7F1V - chains B and C of the 4 polymer chains in the assembly; structure by X-ray diffraction, 2.25 A resolution.

== Chain B ==
Name: L-methionine gamma-lyase
From: Pseudomonas putida
Notes: EC 4.4.1.11, 4.4.1.2
Reference sequence: P13254 (MEGL_PSEPU); residues 1-398 here = UniProt positions 1-398
Sequence (398 residues; numbered 1 to 398; the number before each row is that of its first residue):
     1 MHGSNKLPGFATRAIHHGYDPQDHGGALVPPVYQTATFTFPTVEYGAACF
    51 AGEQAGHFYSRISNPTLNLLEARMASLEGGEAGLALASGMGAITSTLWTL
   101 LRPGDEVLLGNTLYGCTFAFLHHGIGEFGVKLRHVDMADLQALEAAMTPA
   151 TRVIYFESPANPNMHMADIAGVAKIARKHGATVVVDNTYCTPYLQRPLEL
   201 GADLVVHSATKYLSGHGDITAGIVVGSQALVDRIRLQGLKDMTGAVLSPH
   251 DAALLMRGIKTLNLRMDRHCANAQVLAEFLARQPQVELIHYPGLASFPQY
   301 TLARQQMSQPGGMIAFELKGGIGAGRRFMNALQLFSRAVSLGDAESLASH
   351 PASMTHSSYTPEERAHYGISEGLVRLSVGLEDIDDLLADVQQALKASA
Not modelled in the structure: 1-6
Differences from the reference sequence: engineered mutation Ser-349 (Gln in P13254)
Modified positions: Lys-211 ((2S)-2-amino-6-[[3-hydroxy-2-methyl-5-(phosphonooxymethyl)pyridin-4-yl]methylideneamino]hexanoic acid; LLP)
Swiss-Prot annotation at these positions:
  - binding site (pyridoxal 5'-phosphate): Tyr-59 to Arg-61, Gly-89, Met-90, Ser-208 to Thr-210
  - binding site (substrate): Tyr-114, Arg-375
  - modified residue: Lys-211 (N6-(pyridoxal phosphate)lysine)
  - mutagenesis: Arg-61 (R61A/E/F: Loss of elimination activity against L-methionine), Cys-116 (C116H: Drastic decrease of the catalytic efficiency of the elimination reaction with L-methionine, by 6700-fold, and increases that with L-cysteine by 7-fold, mainly due to changes in kcat ...), Lys-240 (K240D/E: Marked decrease in elimination activity against both L-methionine and DL-homocysteine ...), Asp-241 (D241H/R: 5 to 14-fold reduction in alpha,gamma-elimination activity against L-methionine, while no change in affinity for L-methionine)

== Chain C ==
Name: L-methionine gamma-lyase
From: Pseudomonas putida
Notes: EC 4.4.1.11, 4.4.1.2
Reference sequence: P13254 (MEGL_PSEPU); residues 1-398 here = UniProt positions 1-398
Sequence (398 residues; row label = number of the first residue in the row):
     1 MHGSNKLPGFATRAIHHGYDPQDHGGALVPPVYQTATFTFPTVEYGAACF
    51 AGEQAGHFYSRISNPTLNLLEARMASLEGGEAGLALASGMGAITSTLWTL
   101 LRPGDEVLLGNTLYGCTFAFLHHGIGEFGVKLRHVDMADLQALEAAMTPA
   151 TRVIYFESPANPNMHMADIAGVAKIARKHGATVVVDNTYCTPYLQRPLEL
   201 GADLVVHSATKYLSGHGDITAGIVVGSQALVDRIRLQGLKDMTGAVLSPH
   251 DAALLMRGIKTLNLRMDRHCANAQVLAEFLARQPQVELIHYPGLASFPQY
   301 TLARQQMSQPGGMIAFELKGGIGAGRRFMNALQLFSRAVSLGDAESLASH
   351 PASMTHSSYTPEERAHYGISEGLVRLSVGLEDIDDLLADVQQALKASA
Not modelled in the structure: 1-6
Differences from the reference sequence: engineered mutation Ser-349 (Gln in P13254)
Residues lining bound ligands: 7XF ((2S)-2-[[2-methyl-3-oxidanyl-5-(phosphonooxymethyl)pyridin-4-yl]methylamino]-4-sulfanyl-butanoic acid): Ser-88, Gly-89, Met-90, Ile-93, Tyr-114, Glu-157, Asn-161, Asp-186, Thr-188, Tyr-189, Ser-208, Thr-210, Lys-211, Thr-220, Ala-221, Val-339, Ser-340, Leu-341, Thr-355, Arg-375
Swiss-Prot annotation at these positions:
  - binding site (pyridoxal 5'-phosphate): Tyr-59 to Arg-61, Gly-89, Met-90, Ser-208 to Thr-210
  - binding site (substrate): Tyr-114, Arg-375
  - modified residue: Lys-211 (N6-(pyridoxal phosphate)lysine)
  - mutagenesis: Arg-61 (R61A/E/F: Loss of elimination activity against L-methionine), Cys-116 (C116H: Drastic decrease of the catalytic efficiency of the elimination reaction with L-methionine, by 6700-fold, and increases that with L-cysteine by 7-fold, mainly due to changes in kcat ...), Lys-240 (K240D/E: Marked decrease in elimination activity against both L-methionine and DL-homocysteine ...), Asp-241 (D241H/R: 5 to 14-fold reduction in alpha,gamma-elimination activity against L-methionine, while no change in affinity for L-methionine)

== Chain B / chain C interface ==
Pairs across the interface (62):
  Pro-8(B) / Asp-385(C)
  Gly-9(B) / Asp-382(C)
  Gly-9(B) / Asp-385(C)  hydrogen bond (backbone-side chain)
  Ala-11(B) / Leu-380(C)
  Thr-12(B) / Leu-334(C)
  Thr-12(B) / Glu-381(C)
  Thr-12(B) / Asp-382(C)  hydrogen bond (side chain-backbone)
  Thr-12(B) / Asp-385(C)  hydrogen bond
  Ile-15(B) / Ala-344(C)
  Ile-15(B) / Glu-345(C)
  Ile-15(B) / Leu-380(C)
  Ile-15(B) / Glu-381(C)
  His-16(B) / Leu-334(C)
  His-16(B) / Glu-345(C)
  His-16(B) / Glu-381(C)  salt bridge
  Leu-28(B) / Asp-343(C)
  Leu-28(B) / Glu-345(C)
  Val-29(B) / His-216(C)
  Val-29(B) / Gly-217(C)
  Ser-214(B) / Arg-257(C)  hydrogen bond
  His-216(B) / Val-29(C)
  His-216(B) / Arg-257(C)
  His-216(B) / Thr-261(C)
  Gly-217(B) / Val-29(C)
  Asp-218(B) / Arg-257(C)  salt bridge
  His-250(B) / His-250(C)
  Leu-254(B) / Leu-254(C)  hydrophobic
  Leu-254(B) / Arg-257(C)  hydrogen bond (backbone-side chain)
  Arg-257(B) / Ser-214(C)  hydrogen bond (side chain-backbone)
  Arg-257(B) / His-216(C)
  Arg-257(B) / Asp-218(C)  salt bridge
  Arg-257(B) / Leu-254(C)  hydrogen bond (side chain-backbone)
  Arg-257(B) / Arg-257(C)
  Arg-257(B) / Gly-258(C)
  Gly-258(B) / Arg-257(C)
  Lys-260(B) / Glu-345(C)  salt bridge
  Thr-261(B) / His-216(C)
  Thr-261(B) / Arg-265(C)
  Asn-263(B) / Arg-268(C)
  Leu-264(B) / Leu-264(C)
  Leu-264(B) / Arg-268(C)
  Arg-265(B) / Thr-261(C)
  Arg-268(B) / Asn-263(C)
  Arg-268(B) / Leu-264(C)
  Leu-334(B) / His-16(C)
  Asp-343(B) / Leu-28(C)
  Glu-345(B) / Ile-15(C)
  Glu-345(B) / His-16(C)
  Glu-345(B) / Leu-28(C)
  Glu-345(B) / Lys-260(C)  salt bridge
  Leu-380(B) / Ala-11(C)
  Leu-380(B) / Ile-15(C)
  Glu-381(B) / Thr-12(C)
  Glu-381(B) / Ile-15(C)
  Glu-381(B) / His-16(C)  salt bridge
  Asp-382(B) / Gly-9(C)
  Asp-382(B) / Phe-10(C)  hydrogen bond (side chain-backbone)
  Asp-382(B) / Ala-11(C)  hydrogen bond (side chain-backbone)
  Asp-382(B) / Thr-12(C)  hydrogen bond (backbone-side chain)
  Asp-385(B) / Pro-8(C)
  Asp-385(B) / Gly-9(C)  hydrogen bond (side chain-backbone)
  Asp-385(B) / Thr-12(C)  hydrogen bond
Also at the interface, not in a pair above, chain B (33 interface residues in all): Asp-267, Ser-336, Ala-344, Leu-347
Also at the interface, not in a pair above, chain C (34 interface residues in all): Pro-21, Asp-267, Leu-347

== In short ==
33 residues of chain B face 34 of chain C across their interface; the contacts include 12 hydrogen bonds and 6
salt bridges. Polar pairs include His-16(B)/Glu-381(C), Asp-218(B)/Arg-257(C) and Arg-257(B)/Asp-218(C). Chain
C binds compound 7XF.
Here chain B is L-methionine gamma-lyase and chain C is L-methionine gamma-lyase, both from Pseudomonas
putida. Entry 7F1V (Crystal structure of Pseudomonas putida methionine gamma-lyase Q349S mutant with
L-homocysteine intermediates) was determined by X-ray diffraction together with 7F1P and 7F1U from the same
study.
